9H8G - chains A and H of the 13 polymer chains in the assembly; structure by electron microscopy, 2.09 A resolution.

# Chain A
Molecule: 16S rRNA fragment
Organism: Escherichia coli
Sequence (1541 nucleotides; row label = number of the first residue in the row; note: 1 number in that range is skipped by the numbering (no residue carries it; nothing is unmodelled there)):
     1 AAAUUGAAGA GUUUGAUCAU GGCUCAGAUU GAACGCUGGC GGCAGGCCUA ACACAUGCAA
    61 GUCGAACGGU AACAGGAAGA AGCUUGCUUC UUUGCUGACG AGUGGCGGAC GGGUGAGUAA
   121 UGUCUGGGAA ACUGCCUGAU GGAGGGGGAU AACUACUGGA AACGGUAGCU AAUACCGCAU
   181 AACGUCGCAA GACCAAAGAG GGGGACCUUC GGGCCUCUUG CCAUCGGAUG UGCCCAGAUG
   241 GGAUUAGCUA GUAGGUGGGG UAACGGCUCA CCUAGGCGAC GAUCCCUAGC UGGUCUGAGA
   301 GGAUGACCAG CCACACUGGA ACUGAGACAC GGUCCAGACU CCUACGGGAG GCAGCAGUGG
   361 GGAAUAUUGC ACAAUGGGCG CAAGCCUGAU GCAGCCAUGC CGCGUGUAUG AAGAAGGCCU
   421 UCGGGUUGUA AAGUACUUUC AGCGGGGAGG AAGGGAGUAA AGUUAAUACC UUUGCUCAUU
   481 GACGUUACCC GCAGAAGAAG CACCGGCUAA CUCCGUGCCA GCAGCCXCGG UAAUACGGAG
   541 GGUGCAAGCG UUAAUCGGAA UUACUGGGCG UAAAGCGCAC GCAGGCGGUU UGUUAAGUCA
   601 GAUGUGAAAU CCCCGGGCUC AACCUGGGAA CUGCAUCUGA UACUGGCAAG CUUGAGUCUC
   661 GUAGAGGGGG GUAGAAUUCC AGGUGUAGCG GUGAAAUGCG UAGAGAUCUG GAGGAAUACC
   721 GGUGGCGAAG GCGGCCCCCU GGACGAAGAC UGACGCUCAG GUGCGAAAGC GUGGGGAGCA
   781 AACAGGAUUA GAUACCCUGG UAGUCCACGC CGUAAACGAU GUCGACUUGG AGGUUGUGCC
   841 CUUGAGGCGU GGCUUCCGGA GCUAACGCGU UAAGUCGACC GCCUGGGGAG UACGGCCGCA
   901 AGGUUAAAAC UCAAAUGAAU UGACGGGGGC
   932 CCGCACAAGC GGUGGAGCAU GUGGUUUAAU UCGAUGXAAC GCGAAGAACC UUACCUGGUC
   992 UUGACAUCCA CGGAAGUUUU CAGAGAUGAG AAUGUGCCUU CGGGAACCGU GAGACAGGUG
  1052 CUGCAUGGCU GUCGUCAGCU CGUGUUGUGA AAUGUUGGGU UAAGUCCCGC AACGAGCGCA
  1112 ACCCUUAUCC UUUGUUGCCA GCGGUCCGGC CGGGAACUCA AAGGAGACUG CCAGUGAUAA
  1172 ACUGGAGGAA GGUGGGGAUG ACGUCAAGUC AUCAUGGCCC UUACGACCAG GGCUACACAC
  1232 GUGCUACAAU GGCGCAUACA AAGAGAAGCG ACCUCGCGAG AGCAAGCGGA CCUCAUAAAG
  1292 UGCGUCGUAG UCCGGAUUGG AGUCUGCAAC UCGACUCCAU GAAGUCGGAA UCGCUAGUAA
  1352 UCGUGGAUCA GAAUGCCACG GUGAAUACGU UCCCGGCCUU GUACACACCG CCCGUXACAC
  1412 CAUGGGAGUG GGUUGCAAAA GAAGUAGGUA GCUUAACCUU CGGGAGGGCG CUUACCACUU
  1472 UGUGAUUCAU GACUGGGGUG AAGUCGUAAC AAGGUAACCG UAGGGGAACC UGCGGUUGGA
  1532 UCACCUCCUU A
Not modelled in the structure: 932-1386, 1535-1542
Modified residues: PSU (pseudouridine-5'-monophosphate) at position 516, G7M (N7-methyl-guanosine-5'-monophosphate) at position 527, 2MG (2N-methylguanosine-5'-monophosphate) at position 967, 5MC (5-methylcytidine-5'-monophosphate) at position 968, 2MG (2N-methylguanosine-5'-monophosphate) at position 1208, 4OC (4n,o2'-methylcytidine-5'-monophosphate) at position 1402, 5MC (5-methylcytidine-5'-monophosphate) at position 1407, UR3 (3-methyluridine-5'-monophoshate) at position 1498, 2MG (2N-methylguanosine-5'-monophosphate) at position 1516, MA6 (6N-dimethyladenosine-5'-monophoshate) at position 1518, MA6 (6N-dimethyladenosine-5'-monophoshate) at position 1519
Bound ions: Mg2+ site 1: A8, A298; K+ site 1: G11, U12, G21, G22; K+ site 2: U12, C526, G7M_527, A914; Mg2+ site 2: U13, U14; Mg2+ site 3 near G21 (its only coordinating residue here); Mg2+ site 4: C48, G115; Mg2+ site 5 near A53 (its only coordinating residue here); Mg2+ site 6 near U56 (its only coordinating residue here); Mg2+ site 7: A59, U387; K+ site 3: G61, U62, G104, G105; Mg2+ site 8 near G100 (its only coordinating residue here); K+ site 4: G107, G108, G326; 43 more Mg2+ sites not listed; 27 more K+ sites not listed
Small-molecule neighbours: A1IC4 ((2S,3S)-2-[[(2S)-2-[[(2S,4S)-5-aminocarbonyloxy-4-oxidanyl-2-[[(2S,3R)-3-oxidanylpiperidin-2-yl]carbonylamino]pentanoyl]amino]-3-(1H-imidazol-4-yl)propanoyl]amino]-3-(2-chloranyl-1H-imidazol-4-yl)-3-oxidanyl-propanoic acid): U692, G693, U788, U789, G791, A792, A794, C795, C796, U1506
What the authors report for this chain:
  - binding site for A1IC4: G693, U788 to G791, A794 to C796, U1506
  - conformationally variable residues: U793
  - contacts within the chain: G926-G1505 (pi stacking)

# Chain H
Protein: Small ribosomal subunit protein uS8
Organism: Escherichia coli
UniProtKB: P0A7W7 (RS8_ECOLI); residues 1-130 here = UniProt positions 1-130
Sequence (130 residues; numbered 1 to 130; the number before each row is that of its first residue):
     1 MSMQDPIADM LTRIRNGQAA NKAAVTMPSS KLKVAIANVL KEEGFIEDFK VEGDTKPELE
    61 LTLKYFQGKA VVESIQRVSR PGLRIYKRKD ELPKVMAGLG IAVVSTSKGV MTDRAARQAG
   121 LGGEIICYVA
Not modelled in the structure: 1

# Interface between chain A and chain H
Residue-residue contacts - 71 pairs, chain A then chain H:
  C586(A) with Gln4(H), hydrogen bond to the sugar; Pro81(H), phosphate contact
  G587(A) with Met3(H), sugar contact; Gln4(H), sugar contact; Pro81(H), phosphate contact; Arg84(H), salt bridge to the phosphate
  G588(A) with Pro6(H), phosphate contact
  U589(A) with Pro6(H), phosphate contact; Ser30(H), phosphate contact
  U590(A) with Ser30(H), phosphate contact; Lys31(H), hydrogen bond to the phosphate
  U591(A) with Lys31(H), phosphate contact
  G597(A) with Tyr86(H), hydrogen bond to the base
  U598(A) with Tyr86(H), phosphate contact
  C599(A) with Lys87(H), sugar contact; Arg88(H), phosphate contact; Lys89(H), phosphate contact; Gly122(H), hydrogen bond to the sugar; Gly123(H), sugar contact
  A600(A) with Arg88(H), phosphate contact; Lys89(H), hydrogen bond to the phosphate; Gly120(H), sugar contact
  G601(A) with Lys89(H), salt bridge to the phosphate
  G633(A) with Arg88(H), salt bridge to the phosphate
  A640(A) with Ser107(H), hydrogen bond to the sugar; Lys108(H), hydrogen bond to the phosphate
  U641(A) with Ser107(H), sugar contact
  A642(A) with Lys31(H), phosphate contact; Ser105(H), hydrogen bond to the base; Thr106(H), base contact; Ser107(H), base contact; Gly109(H), sugar contact; Val110(H), sugar contact
  C643(A) with Lys31(H), salt bridge to the phosphate; Leu32(H), sugar contact; Ser105(H), hydrogen bond to the sugar; Glu124(H), hydrogen bond to the sugar
  U644(A) with Arg84(H), sugar contact
  U653(A) with Thr55(H), base contact; Lys56(H), salt bridge to the phosphate
  G755(A) with Gln4(H), base contact
  C756(A) with Ser2(H), hydrogen bond to the sugar; Gln4(H), hydrogen bond to the base
  C823(A) with Ser2(H), hydrogen bond to the sugar
  G824(A) with Ser2(H), hydrogen bond to the sugar; Met3(H), sugar contact
  A825(A) with Met3(H), sugar contact; Asp9(H), hydrogen bond to the sugar; Arg13(H), hydrogen bond to the sugar
  C826(A) with Arg13(H), sugar contact; Asn16(H), hydrogen bond to the base
  U827(A) with Asn16(H), sugar contact; Ala20(H), phosphate contact
  U828(A) with Lys22(H), salt bridge to the phosphate
  G874(A) with Asn16(H), base contact
  U875(A) with Thr12(H), base contact; Arg15(H), hydrogen bond to the sugar; Asn16(H), hydrogen bond to the sugar
  C876(A) with Ala8(H), sugar contact; Thr12(H), hydrogen bond to the sugar; Arg15(H), hydrogen bond to the phosphate
  G877(A) with Ser2(H), hydrogen bond to the base; Asp5(H), sugar contact; Ala8(H), sugar contact; Arg80(H), phosphate contact; Pro81(H), phosphate contact
  A878(A) with Gln4(H), hydrogen bond to the sugar; Arg80(H), salt bridge to the phosphate; Pro81(H), phosphate contact; Gly82(H), hydrogen bond to the phosphate
  C879(A) with Gly82(H), phosphate contact
Also at the interface, not in a pair above, chain A (33 interface residues in all): U652
Also at the interface, not in a pair above, chain H (41 interface residues in all): Ser29, Lys33, Leu83, Asp90, Leu121

# In short
Chain A and chain H form an interface of 33 and 41 residues respectively; the contacts include 24 hydrogen
bonds and 7 salt bridges. Polar pairs include G597(A)-Tyr86(H), A642(A)-Ser105(H) and C756(A)-Gln4(H). Chain A
binds compound A1IC4. From the paper: a binding site for A1IC4 at G693(A), U788(A) and A794(A) among others;
conformational variability at U793(A).
Here chain A is 16S rRNA fragment and chain H is Small ribosomal subunit protein uS8, both from Escherichia
coli. Entry 9H8G (Complex 5 30S-GE81112) was determined by electron microscopy (same publication as 9H9H,
9H9I, 9H9J, 9H9K, 9H9L, 9H9M and 9H9N).
